6SGA - chains FJ and CA of the 72 polymer chains in the assembly; structure by electron microscopy, 3.10 A resolution.

[Chain FJ]
Protein: mt-SAF18
Source organism: Trypanosoma brucei brucei
Sequence (362 residues; numbered 1 to 362; the number before each row is that of its first residue):
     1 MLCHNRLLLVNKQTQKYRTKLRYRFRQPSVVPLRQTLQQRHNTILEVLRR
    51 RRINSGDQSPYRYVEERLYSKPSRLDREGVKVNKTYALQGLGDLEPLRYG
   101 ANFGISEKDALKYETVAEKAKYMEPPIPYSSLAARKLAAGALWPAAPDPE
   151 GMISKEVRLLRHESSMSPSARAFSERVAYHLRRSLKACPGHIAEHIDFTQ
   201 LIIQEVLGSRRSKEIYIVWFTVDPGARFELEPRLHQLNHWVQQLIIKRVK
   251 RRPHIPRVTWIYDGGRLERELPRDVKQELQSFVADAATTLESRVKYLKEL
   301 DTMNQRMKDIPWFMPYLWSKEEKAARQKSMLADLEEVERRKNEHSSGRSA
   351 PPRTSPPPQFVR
Not modelled in the structure: 1-9

[Chain CA]
Molecule: 9S rRNA
Source organism: Trypanosoma brucei brucei
Sequence (474 nucleotides; numbered 1 to 620; 146 numbers in that range are skipped by the numbering (no residue carries them; nothing is unmodelled there); the number before each row is that of its first residue):
     1 UAAAUUAUGGUCAAUUGUUAGUAUUCAUAUUAAUUUUUUUAAAUGUUUUA
    51 UCAUUUUAUAAAGGUUUAUUUUUGAAAGAUUUUUUGUAUAAAAUUUUAGG
   101 AAUAGUUAAUAAUAAUUUAUAAUUUUGAUUAGAUUGUUUUGUUAAUGCUA
   151 UUAGAUGGGUGUGGAAAAAUAAAAAAAAUAAUUAAUAUAUAUCAAUAAUA
   201 AAUUAAAUUAAUCUAUUAGUCAGAAAUGGAUGCCAGCCGUUGCGGUAAUU
   251 UCUAUGCUUUUAAAUAUUAUACAAUUAUCAUAUUAAAUUGUUAAGUGCUG
   301 AUUUAACCAAUAAAAAUAUAAAUAAUUUUUAUUUGUUUUUAAACACCAUU
   351 AGGUAUAUGCAAAUAUAAAAUUAUAGUAAUUAU
   530 AGAAAUUAAAAAGGUAUUGUUGCCCACCAAUUUUUAUAAUAAAAAUAACG
   580 UGCAGUAAUUAAUAUAUUUAUAAAAAUAUAUUUUUUUUUUX
Not modelled in the structure: 543-553
Modified residues: UBD (uridine 3',5'-bis(dihydrogen phosphate)) at position 620
Ion coordination: Mg2+ site 1: A75, A76; Mg2+ site 2 near U117 (its only coordinating residue here)

[Interface between chain FJ and chain CA]
Pairs across the interface (109):
  Val10(FJ) - A287(CA)  phosphate contact
  Val10(FJ) - U288(CA)  phosphate contact
  Val10(FJ) - U330(CA)  hydrogen bond to the base
  Asn11(FJ) - U288(CA)  hydrogen bond to the phosphate
  Asn11(FJ) - U289(CA)  hydrogen bond to the phosphate
  Asn11(FJ) - U330(CA)  phosphate contact
  Asn11(FJ) - A331(CA)  phosphate contact
  Lys12(FJ) - A331(CA)  hydrogen bond to the phosphate
  Lys12(FJ) - U332(CA)  phosphate contact
  Lys12(FJ) - U608(CA)  hydrogen bond to the phosphate
  Lys12(FJ) - A609(CA)  salt bridge to the phosphate
  Gln13(FJ) - U299(CA)  phosphate contact
  Gln13(FJ) - G300(CA)  hydrogen bond to the base
  Thr14(FJ) - U288(CA)  hydrogen bond to the phosphate
  Gln15(FJ) - A609(CA)  hydrogen bond to the phosphate
  Gln15(FJ) - U610(CA)  phosphate contact
  Lys16(FJ) - A609(CA)  phosphate contact
  Tyr17(FJ) - G300(CA)  stacking on the base
  Tyr17(FJ) - U303(CA)  base contact
  Tyr17(FJ) - A305(CA)  hydrogen bond to the phosphate
  Arg18(FJ) - A287(CA)  sugar contact
  Thr19(FJ) - U610(CA)  phosphate contact
  Thr19(FJ) - U611(CA)  hydrogen bond to the phosphate
  Lys20(FJ) - G300(CA)  phosphate contact
  Lys20(FJ) - A301(CA)  salt bridge to the phosphate
  Lys20(FJ) - U302(CA)  salt bridge to the phosphate
  Lys20(FJ) - U303(CA)  hydrogen bond to the base
  Leu21(FJ) - U304(CA)  sugar contact
  Arg22(FJ) - U610(CA)  phosphate contact
  Arg22(FJ) - U611(CA)  salt bridge to the phosphate
  Tyr23(FJ) - U611(CA)  base contact
  Tyr23(FJ) - U612(CA)  base contact
  Tyr23(FJ) - U613(CA)  base contact
  Arg24(FJ) - U302(CA)  salt bridge to the phosphate
  Arg24(FJ) - U303(CA)  salt bridge to the phosphate
  Arg24(FJ) - U304(CA)  salt bridge to the phosphate
  Phe25(FJ) - U304(CA)  stacking on the base
  Phe25(FJ) - U618(CA)  sugar contact
  Arg26(FJ) - U612(CA)  salt bridge to the phosphate
  Arg26(FJ) - U613(CA)  salt bridge to the phosphate
  Arg26(FJ) - U618(CA)  base contact
  Gln27(FJ) - U619(CA)  hydrogen bond to the base
  Pro28(FJ) - U618(CA)  base contact
  Ser29(FJ) - U614(CA)  sugar contact
  Val30(FJ) - U615(CA)  sugar contact
  Val31(FJ) - U615(CA)  base contact
  Pro32(FJ) - U615(CA)  base contact
  Leu33(FJ) - U615(CA)  hydrogen bond to the base
  Arg34(FJ) - U615(CA)  hydrogen bond to the base
  Arg34(FJ) - U616(CA)  base contact
  Gln58(FJ) - G531(CA)  hydrogen bond to the base
  Ser59(FJ) - G531(CA)  hydrogen bond to the base
  Arg62(FJ) - G531(CA)  hydrogen bond to the sugar
  Glu66(FJ) - G531(CA)  hydrogen bond to the base
  Glu114(FJ) - A538(CA)  phosphate contact
  Thr115(FJ) - A538(CA)  phosphate contact
  Glu150(FJ) - U616(CA)  hydrogen bond to the base
  Lys155(FJ) - U383(CA)  sugar contact
  Val157(FJ) - U383(CA)  base contact
  Leu159(FJ) - U383(CA)  base contact
  Leu160(FJ) - U383(CA)  base contact
  Arg161(FJ) - U383(CA)  salt bridge to the phosphate
  Ser167(FJ) - U588(CA)  hydrogen bond to the phosphate
  Ser167(FJ) - U589(CA)  phosphate contact
  Pro168(FJ) - U589(CA)  phosphate contact
  Ser169(FJ) - U589(CA)  hydrogen bond to the phosphate
  Ser169(FJ) - A590(CA)  phosphate contact
  Ala187(FJ) - A301(CA)  sugar contact
  Pro189(FJ) - U303(CA)  phosphate contact
  Leu207(FJ) - U383(CA)  base contact
  Ser209(FJ) - A382(CA)  hydrogen bond to the phosphate
  Ser209(FJ) - U383(CA)  phosphate contact
  Arg210(FJ) - A382(CA)  phosphate contact
  Arg210(FJ) - A587(CA)  sugar contact
  Arg210(FJ) - U588(CA)  salt bridge to the phosphate
  Arg210(FJ) - U589(CA)  hydrogen bond to the base
  Arg211(FJ) - U381(CA)  phosphate contact
  Arg211(FJ) - A382(CA)  hydrogen bond to the phosphate
  Arg211(FJ) - U589(CA)  base contact
  Arg211(FJ) - A590(CA)  salt bridge to the phosphate
  Ser212(FJ) - A382(CA)  hydrogen bond to the phosphate
  Lys213(FJ) - U381(CA)  phosphate contact
  Lys213(FJ) - A382(CA)  hydrogen bond to the phosphate
  Glu214(FJ) - A382(CA)  sugar contact
  Glu214(FJ) - U383(CA)  phosphate contact
  Tyr216(FJ) - U383(CA)  hydrogen bond to the phosphate
  His239(FJ) - U617(CA)  hydrogen bond to the base
  Gln242(FJ) - U613(CA)  base contact
  Gln243(FJ) - U613(CA)  base contact
  Ile246(FJ) - U613(CA)  base contact
  Lys247(FJ) - A301(CA)  salt bridge to the phosphate
  Arg248(FJ) - A301(CA)  sugar contact
  Lys250(FJ) - U610(CA)  hydrogen bond to the base
  Lys250(FJ) - U611(CA)  hydrogen bond to the base
  Arg251(FJ) - A590(CA)  salt bridge to the phosphate
  Arg251(FJ) - A591(CA)  salt bridge to the phosphate
  Arg252(FJ) - A590(CA)  hydrogen bond to the base
  Arg252(FJ) - U611(CA)  base contact
  Arg252(FJ) - U612(CA)  hydrogen bond to the base
  Pro253(FJ) - A590(CA)  sugar contact
  His254(FJ) - U381(CA)  salt bridge to the phosphate
  Ile255(FJ) - U612(CA)  base contact
  Ile255(FJ) - U613(CA)  base contact
  Arg257(FJ) - U614(CA)  hydrogen bond to the sugar
  Arg257(FJ) - U615(CA)  salt bridge to the phosphate
  Arg257(FJ) - U616(CA)  hydrogen bond to the base
  Arg273(FJ) - A587(CA)  salt bridge to the phosphate
  Lys320(FJ) - A375(CA)  salt bridge to the phosphate
  Lys320(FJ) - G376(CA)  salt bridge to the phosphate
Other interface residues (no listed pair), chain FJ (71 interface residues in all): Gln35, Gly151, Cys188, Trp240, Ser319, Lys328
Other interface residues (no listed pair), chain CA (42 interface residues in all): A286, U374, U377, A530, C556

[Overview]
Chain FJ and chain CA form an interface of 71 and 42 residues respectively; the contacts include 34 hydrogen
bonds, 20 salt bridges and 2 aromatic stacking contacts. Polar contacts include Val10(FJ)-U330(CA),
Gln13(FJ)-G300(CA) and Lys20(FJ)-U303(CA). A75(CA) and A76(CA) form the Mg2+ site 1.
Chain FJ is mt-SAF18 and chain CA is 9S rRNA, both from Trypanosoma brucei brucei; the structure, Body domain
of the mt-SSU assemblosome from Trypanosoma brucei, was determined by electron microscopy together with 6SGB
and 6SG9 from the same study.
